3HJM - chains A and B; structure by X-ray diffraction, 2.10 A resolution.

[Chain A (and B)]
Molecule: Glutathione S-transferase P
Organism: Homo sapiens
Notes: EC 2.5.1.18; chain B of this document is another copy of the same molecule, construct and numbering; everything in this record applies to it too
Reference sequence: P09211 (GSTP1_HUMAN); residues 1-209 here correspond to UniProt positions 2-210 (UniProt number = residue number + 1)
Sequence (209 residues; each row starts with the number of its first residue):
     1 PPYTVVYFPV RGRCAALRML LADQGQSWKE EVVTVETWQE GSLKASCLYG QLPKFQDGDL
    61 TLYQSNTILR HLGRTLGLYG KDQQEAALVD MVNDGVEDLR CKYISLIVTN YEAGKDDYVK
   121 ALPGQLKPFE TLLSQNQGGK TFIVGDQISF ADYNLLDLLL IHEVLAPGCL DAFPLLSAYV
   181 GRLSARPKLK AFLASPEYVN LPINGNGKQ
Not modelled in the structure: 1
Differences from the reference sequence: engineered mutation Val-108 (Tyr109 in P09211)
Metal / ion sites: Ca2+: Gly-77, Gln-147
Residues lining bound ligands: carbonate ion (CO3): Arg-13, Gln-51, Leu-52, Pro-53, Gln-64, Ser-65
Swiss-Prot annotation at these positions:
  - binding site (glutathione): Tyr-7, Arg-13, Trp-38, Lys-44, Gln-51, Leu-52, Gln-64, Ser-65
  - modified residue: Tyr-3 (Phosphotyrosine), Thr-61 (Phosphothreonine), Lys-102 (N6-succinyllysine), Lys-115 (N6-succinyllysine), Lys-127 (N6-acetyllysine), Tyr-198 (Phosphotyrosine)

[Interface between chain A and chain B]
Contacting residue pairs - 54 pairs, chain A then chain B:
  Leu-48(A) with Met-91(B), hydrophobic; Pro-128(B)
  Tyr-49(A) with Met-91(B), hydrogen bond (side chain-backbone); Val-92(B); Gly-95(B); Pro-128(B), hydrophobic; Phe-129(B)
  Leu-60(A) with Gln-84(B)
  Leu-62(A) with Ala-87(B), hydrophobic
  Tyr-63(A) with Met-91(B), hydrogen bond (backbone-side chain)
  Gln-64(A) with Asp-94(B); Gly-95(B); Asp-98(B), hydrogen bond
  Asn-66(A) with Asp-94(B)
  Thr-67(A) with Ala-87(B); Asp-90(B), hydrogen bond (side chain-backbone); Met-91(B), hydrogen bond (side chain-backbone); Asp-94(B), hydrogen bond
  Arg-70(A) with Arg-70(B); Asp-90(B)
  His-71(A) with Ala-87(B)
  Arg-74(A) with Tyr-79(B), hydrogen bond; Gln-83(B); Ala-86(B); Ala-87(B); Asp-90(B), salt bridge
  Thr-75(A) with Gln-83(B)
  Tyr-79(A) with Arg-74(B), hydrogen bond
  Gln-83(A) with Arg-74(B); Thr-75(B)
  Gln-84(A) with Leu-60(B)
  Ala-86(A) with Arg-74(B)
  Ala-87(A) with Leu-62(B), hydrophobic; Thr-67(B); His-71(B); Arg-74(B)
  Leu-88(A) with Leu-60(B), hydrophobic
  Asp-90(A) with Thr-67(B), hydrogen bond (backbone-side chain); Arg-70(B); Arg-74(B), salt bridge
  Met-91(A) with Leu-48(B), hydrophobic; Tyr-49(B), hydrogen bond (backbone-side chain); Tyr-63(B), hydrogen bond (side chain-backbone); Thr-67(B), hydrogen bond (backbone-side chain)
  Val-92(A) with Tyr-49(B)
  Asp-94(A) with Gln-64(B); Asn-66(B); Thr-67(B), hydrogen bond
  Gly-95(A) with Tyr-49(B); Gln-64(B)
  Asp-98(A) with Gln-64(B), hydrogen bond
  Pro-128(A) with Leu-48(B); Tyr-49(B), hydrophobic
  Phe-129(A) with Tyr-49(B)
Other interface residues (no listed pair), chain A (30 interface residues in all): Gln-51, Asp-59, Thr-61, Leu-132
Other interface residues (no listed pair), chain B (29 interface residues in all): Gln-51, Thr-61, Leu-88, Leu-132

[Summary]
Chain A and chain B form an interface of 30 and 29 residues respectively, with 14 hydrogen bonds and 2 salt
bridges. Polar pairs include Arg-74(A)/Asp-90(B), Tyr-49(A)/Met-91(B) and Tyr-63(A)/Met-91(B). Ligands of
chain A: carbonate ion. Curated annotation (UniProt) lists 8 glutathione-binding residues on chain A.
Both chains are Glutathione S-transferase P (Homo sapiens). Entry 3HJM (Crystal structure of human Glutathione
Transferase Pi Y108V mutant) was determined by X-ray diffraction together with 3HJO and 3HKR from the same
study.
